Entry 9CY1 (electron microscopy, 3.15 A resolution); this record covers chains A and B.

# Chain A
Protein: Solute carrier organic anion transporter family member 1B1
Organism: Homo sapiens
UniProt: Q9Y6L6 (SO1B1_HUMAN); residues 1-691 here = UniProt positions 1-691
Chain sequence (717 residues; each row starts with the number of its first residue; numbers below 1 keep their minus sign (Met-25 is residue -25)):
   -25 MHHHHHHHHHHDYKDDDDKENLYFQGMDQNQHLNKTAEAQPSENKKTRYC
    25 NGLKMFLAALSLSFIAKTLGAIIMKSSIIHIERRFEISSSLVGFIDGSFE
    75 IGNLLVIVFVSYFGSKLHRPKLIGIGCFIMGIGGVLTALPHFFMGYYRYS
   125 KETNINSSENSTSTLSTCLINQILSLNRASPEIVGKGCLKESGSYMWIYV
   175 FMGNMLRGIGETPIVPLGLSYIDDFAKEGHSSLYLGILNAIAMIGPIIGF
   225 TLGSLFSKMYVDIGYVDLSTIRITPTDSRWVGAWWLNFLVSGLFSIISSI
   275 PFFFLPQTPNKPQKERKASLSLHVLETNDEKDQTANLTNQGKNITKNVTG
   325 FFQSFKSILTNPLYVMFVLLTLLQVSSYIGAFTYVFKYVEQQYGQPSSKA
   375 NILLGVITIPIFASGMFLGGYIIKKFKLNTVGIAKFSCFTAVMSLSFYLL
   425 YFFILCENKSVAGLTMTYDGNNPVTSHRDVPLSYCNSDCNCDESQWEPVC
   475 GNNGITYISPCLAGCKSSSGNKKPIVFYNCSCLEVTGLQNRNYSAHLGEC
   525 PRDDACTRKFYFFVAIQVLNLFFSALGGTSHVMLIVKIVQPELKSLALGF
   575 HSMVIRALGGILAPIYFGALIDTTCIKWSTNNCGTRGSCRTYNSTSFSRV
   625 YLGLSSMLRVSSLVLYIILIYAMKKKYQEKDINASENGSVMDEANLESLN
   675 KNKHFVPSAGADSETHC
Unresolved in the structure: -25 to 23, 125-137, 145-167, 285-323, 372-378, 493-500, 510-518, 652-691
Sequence notes: initiating methionine (-25); expression tag (-24 to 0)
Disulfides: Cys430-Cys530, Cys459-Cys506, Cys465-Cys485, Cys474-Cys524, Cys489-Cys504, Cys599-Cys613
Reported in the primary citation:
  - contacts within the chain: Glu185-Arg580, Asp198-Lys568 (salt bridge)
  - conformationally variable residues (order/disorder transition): Ser371 to Gly379

# Chain B
Protein: Sybody 5
Organism: synthetic construct
Notes: antibody fragment or engineered binder
Chain sequence (144 residues; numbered 1 to 144; the number before each row is that of its first residue):
     1 GSSSQVQLVESGGGLVQAGGSLRLSCAASGFPVNLSYMHWYRQAPGKERE
    51 WVAAISSWGWHTEYADSVKGRFTISRDNAKNTVYLQMNSLKPEDTAVYYC
   101 HVRVGRSYFGQGTQVSVSAGRAGEQKLISEEDLNSAVDHHHHHH
Unresolved in the structure: 121-144
Disulfides: Cys26-Cys100

# Chain A / chain B interface
Pairs across the interface (28; chain A residue first):
  His115(A) with Arg103(B), hydrogen bond (backbone-side chain)
  Phe116(A) with Arg103(B); Gly105(B)
  Phe117(A) with Leu35(B); Ser36(B), hydrogen bond (backbone-side chain); Tyr37(B); Arg103(B)
  Met118(A) with Tyr37(B); His39(B), hydrogen bond (backbone-side chain)
  Gly119(A) with His39(B); Arg103(B), hydrogen bond (backbone-side chain)
  Tyr120(A) with Tyr41(B); His101(B); Arg103(B); Ser107(B); Phe109(B), hydrophobic
  Arg122(A) with His39(B); Trp51(B)
  Ser168(A) with Tyr37(B), hydrogen bond (backbone-side chain); His61(B)
  Tyr169(A) with Trp60(B), hydrophobic
  Met170(A) with Leu35(B); Tyr37(B), hydrophobic
  Tyr173(A) with Leu35(B)
  Asp236(A) with Arg103(B), salt bridge
  Tyr239(A) with Arg103(B); Gly105(B), hydrogen bond (side chain-backbone); Ser107(B)
Other interface residues (no listed pair), chain B (17 interface residues in all): Ala54, Glu63, Val104, Arg106
Interface features reported in the paper:
  - specific contacts: His115(A)-Arg103(B) (hydrogen bond)
  - epitope / paratope residues, chain A: His115(A), Tyr169(A), Tyr239(A)
  - epitope / paratope residues, chain B: Arg103(B)

# Summary
Chain A and chain B form an interface of 13 and 17 residues respectively; the contacts include 6 hydrogen
bonds and 1 salt bridge. Among the polar pairs are Asp236(A)-Arg103(B), His115(A)-Arg103(B) and
Phe117(A)-Ser36(B). The paper describes a hydrogen bond between His115(A) and Arg103(B). The paper reports
epitope/paratope residues His115(A), Tyr169(A) and Arg103(B) among others; conformational variability at
Ser371(A).
Chain A is Solute carrier organic anion transporter family member 1B1 (Homo sapiens) and chain B is Sybody 5
(synthetic construct); the structure, Outward-facing OATP1B1 bound to sybody Sb5, was determined by electron
microscopy (same publication as 9CY3 and 9CY4).
